PDB entry 5CNK | X-ray diffraction, 3.15 A resolution | chain A

== Chain A ==
Name: Metabotropic glutamate receptor 3
Organism: Homo sapiens
Reference sequence: Q14832 (GRM3_HUMAN); residues 2-507 here = UniProt positions 2-507
Sequence (517 residues; numbered -1 to 515; the number before each row is that of its first residue; numbers below 1 keep their minus sign (Met-1 is residue -1)):
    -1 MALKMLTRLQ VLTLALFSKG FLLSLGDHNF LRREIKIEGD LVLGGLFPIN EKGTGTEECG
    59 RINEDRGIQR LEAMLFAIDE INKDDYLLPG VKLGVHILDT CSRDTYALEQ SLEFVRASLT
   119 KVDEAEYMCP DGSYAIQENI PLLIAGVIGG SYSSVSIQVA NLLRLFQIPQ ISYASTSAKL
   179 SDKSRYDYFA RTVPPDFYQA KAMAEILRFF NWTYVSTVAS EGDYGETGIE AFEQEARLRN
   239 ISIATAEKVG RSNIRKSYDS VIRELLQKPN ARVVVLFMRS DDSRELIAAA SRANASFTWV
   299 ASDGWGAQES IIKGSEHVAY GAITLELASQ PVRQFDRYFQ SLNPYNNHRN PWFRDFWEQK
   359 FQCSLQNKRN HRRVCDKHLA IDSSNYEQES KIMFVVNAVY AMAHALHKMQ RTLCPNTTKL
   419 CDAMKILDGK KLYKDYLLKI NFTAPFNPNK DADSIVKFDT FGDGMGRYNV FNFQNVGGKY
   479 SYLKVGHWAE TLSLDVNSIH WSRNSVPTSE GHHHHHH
Disordered / not traced: -1 to 29, 118-137, 365-370, 447-450, 504-515
Disulfide bonds: Cys57-Cys99, Cys361-Cys373, Cys412-Cys419
Differences from the reference sequence: initiating methionine (-1); expression tag (0-1, 508-515); conflict Ser240 (Cys in Q14832)
Small-molecule neighbours: glutamic acid (GLU): Arg64, Arg68, Ser149, Tyr150, Ser151, Ala172, Ser173, Thr174, Ser175, Tyr222, Asp301, Lys389
UniProt features mapped onto this chain:
  - binding site (L-glutamate): Ser151, Ala172 to Thr174, Tyr222, Asp301, Lys389
  - glycosylation (N-linked (GlcNAc...) asparagine): Asn209, Asn292, Asn414, Asn439

== Overview ==
Chain A binds glutamic acid. Curated annotation (UniProt) lists 7 L-glutamate-binding residues.
Chain A is Metabotropic glutamate receptor 3 (Homo sapiens); the structure, mglur3 with glutamate, was
determined by X-ray diffraction together with 5CNI, 5CNJ and 5CNM from the same study.
